PDB entry 7BKX | X-ray diffraction, 2.35 A resolution | chain AAA

== Chain AAA ==
Name: Milk protein
Source organism: Diploptera punctata
Reference sequence: Q6SVB5 (Q6SVB5_DIPPU); residues 1-155 here correspond to UniProt positions 10-164 (UniProt number = residue number + 9)
Amino-acid sequence (177 residues; numbered -21 to 155; the number before each row is that of its first residue; numbers below 1 keep their minus sign (Met-21 is residue -21)):
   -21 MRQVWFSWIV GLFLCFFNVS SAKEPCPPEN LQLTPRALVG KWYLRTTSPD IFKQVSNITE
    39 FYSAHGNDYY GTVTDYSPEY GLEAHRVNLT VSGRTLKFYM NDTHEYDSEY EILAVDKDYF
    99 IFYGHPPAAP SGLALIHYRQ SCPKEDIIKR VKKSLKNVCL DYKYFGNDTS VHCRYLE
Disordered / not traced: -21 to 0
Construct notes: initiating methionine (-21); expression tag (-20 to 0)
Cystine bridges: Cys4-Cys137, Cys120-Cys151
Covalent attachments: N-acetylglucosamine (NAG) linked to Asn35, Asn66, Asn79, Asn145
Bound ions: Zn2+ site 1: Glu2, His43, His103; Zn2+ site 2: Asp53, His63; Zn2+ site 3: His150, Glu155
Small-molecule neighbours: palmitoleic acid (PAM): Leu16, Trp20, Leu22, Val33, Ile36, Glu38, Tyr40, Val51, His63, Leu67, Leu74, Phe76, Met78, Tyr84, Tyr88, Phe98, Phe100, Leu113, His115
Reported in the primary citation:
  - Zn2+ coordination: Asp53, Glu61, His63
  - contacts within the chain: Glu38-His115 (hydrogen bond), Glu38-Tyr40 (hydrogen bond)
  - binding site for palmitoleic acid: Glu38
  - mutagenesis - E38A: increased stability
  - conformationally variable residues (side-chain flip): Phe98, Phe100

== In short ==
Chain AAA binds palmitoleic acid. Covalently linked N-acetylglucosamine: at Asn35, Asn66, Asn79 and Asn145.
The Zn2+ site 1 is built by Glu2, His43 and His103. Asp53 and His63 form the Zn2+ site 2. From the paper: a
binding site for palmitoleic acid at Glu38; E38A increases stability.
Chain AAA is Milk protein (Diploptera punctata); the structure, Diploptera punctata inspired lipocalin-like
Milk protein expressed in Saccharomyces cerevisiae, was determined by X-ray diffraction together with 7Q02
from the same study.
